Entry 7QVE (electron microscopy, 3.30 A resolution); this record covers chains l and m of the 28 polymer chains in the assembly.

[Chain l]
Name: Proteasome subunit alpha type
From: Spinacia oleracea
Reference sequence: A0A0K9RE77 (A0A0K9RE77_SPIOL); residues 1-237 here = UniProt positions 1-237
Sequence (237 residues; each row starts with the number of its first residue):
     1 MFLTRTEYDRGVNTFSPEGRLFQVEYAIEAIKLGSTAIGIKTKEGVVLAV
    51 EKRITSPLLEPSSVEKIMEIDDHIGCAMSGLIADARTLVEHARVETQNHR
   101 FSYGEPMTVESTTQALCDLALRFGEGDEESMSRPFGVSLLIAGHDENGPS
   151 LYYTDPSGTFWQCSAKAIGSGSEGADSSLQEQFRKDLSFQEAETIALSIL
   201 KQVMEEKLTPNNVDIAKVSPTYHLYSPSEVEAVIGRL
Disordered / not traced: 1-7

[Chain m]
Name: Proteasome subunit alpha type
From: Spinacia oleracea
Reference sequence: A0A0K9RGG6 (A0A0K9RGG6_SPIOL); numbering as in UniProt (aligned over 1-274)
Sequence (274 residues; numbered 1 to 274; the number before each row is that of its first residue):
     1 MFRNQYDTDVTTWSPAGRLFQVEYAMEAVKQGSAAIGLRSKTHVVLACVN
    51 KAQSELSSHQRKIFKVDDHIGVAIAGLTADGRVLSRYMRSECINYGFTYE
   101 SSLPVGRLVVQLADKAQVCTQRSWKRPYGVGLLVGGLDESGAHLYYNCPS
   151 GNYFEYQAFAIGSRSQAAKTYLERKFDTFDGATRDELIKHALFSIKETLQ
   201 GEKLTSSVCTISVVGVGEPFQTLDQQMVQDLINSFETVEEEAPAAEEADA
   251 APEEAAAAVADQGASDEGAAPMEE
Disordered / not traced: 1-3, 235-274

[Interface between chain l and chain m]
Contacting residue pairs (44):
  Asp9(l) - Thr8(m)
  Arg10(l) - Thr8(m)
  Asn13(l) - Arg126(m)
  Thr14(l) - Thr8(m)
  Thr14(l) - Gln21(m)
  Phe15(l) - Gln21(m)  hydrogen bond (backbone-side chain)
  Phe15(l) - Tyr24(m)
  Phe15(l) - Arg126(m)
  Phe15(l) - Pro127(m)
  Phe15(l) - Gly129(m)
  Ser16(l) - Tyr24(m)
  Pro17(l) - Tyr24(m)  hydrophobic
  Glu18(l) - Gln31(m)  hydrogen bond (backbone-side chain)
  Gly19(l) - Tyr24(m)
  Gly19(l) - Ala28(m)
  Leu21(l) - Arg126(m)
  Gln114(l) - Arg82(m)
  Cys117(l) - Arg82(m)
  Asp118(l) - Arg82(m)  salt bridge
  Asp118(l) - Arg86(m)  salt bridge
  Leu121(l) - Ala79(m)  hydrophobic
  Leu121(l) - Asp80(m)
  Leu121(l) - Arg126(m)
  Glu125(l) - Trp124(m)
  Glu128(l) - Trp124(m)
  Tyr153(l) - Gln53(m)
  Ser157(l) - Ala79(m)
  Gly158(l) - Ala79(m)
  Gly158(l) - Arg82(m)  hydrogen bond (backbone-side chain)
  Thr159(l) - Gln60(m)  hydrogen bond
  Phe160(l) - Gln60(m)  hydrogen bond (backbone-side chain)
  Phe160(l) - Arg82(m)
  Trp161(l) - Gln53(m)
  Trp161(l) - Ser58(m)
  Trp161(l) - His59(m)
  Trp161(l) - Gln60(m)
  Gln162(l) - Ser58(m)  hydrogen bond (backbone-backbone)
  Cys163(l) - Ser57(m)
  Ser164(l) - Leu56(m)  hydrogen bond (side chain-backbone)
  Leu179(l) - Leu56(m)
  Gln180(l) - Ser54(m)  hydrogen bond
  Gln180(l) - Glu55(m)
  Gln180(l) - Leu56(m)
  Phe183(l) - Leu56(m)  hydrophobic
Also at the interface, not in a pair above, chain l (33 interface residues in all): Gly11, Arg122, Gly126, Ala165, Lys166
Also at the interface, not in a pair above, chain m (26 interface residues in all): Ala25, Leu77, Thr78, Val83, Tyr128

[Overview]
33 residues of chain l and 26 residues of chain m are in contact; the contacts include 8 hydrogen bonds and 2
salt bridges. Polar contacts include Asp118(l)-Arg82(m), Asp118(l)-Arg86(m) and Phe15(l)-Gln21(m).
Here chain l is Proteasome subunit alpha type and chain m is Proteasome subunit alpha type, both from Spinacia
oleracea. Entry 7QVE (Spinach 20S proteasome) was determined by electron microscopy.
